PDB entry 6PX6 | X-ray diffraction, 3.00 A resolution | chains C and D of the 5 polymer chains in the assembly

# Chain C
Protein: DQ2.2-glut-L1
Amino-acid sequence (12 residues; numbered 0 to 11; the number before each row is that of its first residue; numbering starts at 0):
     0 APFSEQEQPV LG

# Chain D
Protein: T-cell receptor, T1005.2.56, alpha chain, Human nkt tcr alpha chain
Source organism: Homo sapiens
UniProtKB: K7N5M3 (K7N5M3_HUMAN); residues 109-201 here correspond to UniProt positions 118-210 (UniProt number = residue number + 9)
Amino-acid sequence (217 residues; row label = number of the first residue in the row; a row labelled like 67A-67C holds insertion residues (67A, then the next letters in order); numbering starts at 0):
     0 MKQEVTQIPA ALSVPEGENL VLNCSFTDSA IYNLQWFRQD PGKGLTSLLL IQSSQREQTS
    60 GRLNASLD
67A-67C KSS
    68 GRSTLYIAAS QPGDSATYLC AVHTGARLMF GDGTQLVVKP NIQNPDPAVY QLRDSKSSDK
   128 SVCLFTDFDS QTNVSQSKDS DVYITDKCVL DMRSMDFKSN SAVAWSNKSD FACANAFNNS
   188 IIPEDTFFPS PESSKLAAAL EHHHHH
Disordered / not traced: 0, 175-178, 192-213
Sequence notes: expression tag (202-213)
Cystine bridges: Cys23-Cys87, Cys130-Cys180

# Chain C / chain D interface
Pairs across the interface (5):
  Phe2(C) with Ala29(D); Ile30(D); Tyr31(D)
  Ser3(C) with Tyr31(D), hydrogen bond (backbone-side chain)
  Gln5(C) with Gly92(D)
Also at the interface, not in a pair above, chain C (5 interface residues in all): Ala0, Pro1
Also at the interface, not in a pair above, chain D (5 interface residues in all): Ser52

# In short
The chain C/chain D interface involves 5 residues from each chain; the contacts include 1 hydrogen bond. The
hydrogen-bonded pair is Ser3(C)-Tyr31(D).
Here chain C is DQ2.2-glut-L1 and chain D is T-cell receptor, T1005.2.56, alpha chain, Human nkt tcr alpha
chain (Homo sapiens). Entry 6PX6 (HLA-TCR complex) was determined by X-ray diffraction together with 6PY2 from
the same study.
